PDB entry 7VE0 | X-ray diffraction, 1.90 A resolution | chain A

# Chain A
Name: Plasmepsin II
From: Plasmodium falciparum (isolate 3D7)
Notes: EC 3.4.23.39; engineered mutation(s): H320Q
Reference sequence: Q8I6V3 (Q8I6V3_PLAF7); residues 1-331 here correspond to UniProt positions 123-453 (UniProt number = residue number + 122)
Chain sequence (331 residues; numbered 1 to 331; the number before each row is that of its first residue):
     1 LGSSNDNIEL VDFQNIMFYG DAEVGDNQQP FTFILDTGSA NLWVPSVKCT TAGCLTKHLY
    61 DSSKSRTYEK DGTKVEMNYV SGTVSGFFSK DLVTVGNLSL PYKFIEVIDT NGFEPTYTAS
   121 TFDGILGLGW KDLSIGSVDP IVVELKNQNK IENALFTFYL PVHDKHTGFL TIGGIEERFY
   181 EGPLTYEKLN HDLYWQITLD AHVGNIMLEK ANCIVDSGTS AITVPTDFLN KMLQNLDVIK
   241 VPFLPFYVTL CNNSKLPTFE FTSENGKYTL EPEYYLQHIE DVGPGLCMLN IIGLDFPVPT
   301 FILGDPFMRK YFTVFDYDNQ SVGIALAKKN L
Disordered / not traced: 1-2
Disulfides: Cys49-Cys54, Cys251-Cys287
Ligand contacts:
  - CPS (3-[(3-cholamidopropyl)dimethylammonio]-1-propanesulfonate), molecule 1: Phe13, Gln14, Ile16, Met17, Pro115, Thr116, Ala119, Ser120, Phe246
  - CPS, molecule 2: Gln14, Val241, Leu244, Phe246, Gln277, His278, Ile279, Asp281, Val282, Met288
  - CPS, molecule 3: Asn78, Tyr79, Val80, Asp132, Leu133, Ser134, Ile135, Ser137
  - CPS, molecule 4: Val80, Ser81, Glu114, Pro115, Thr116, Thr226, Asp227, Pro245, Phe246, Ile292, Leu294, Asp295
  - CPS, molecule 5: Leu133, His191, Tyr194, Gln196, Ile214, Phe296, Pro297, Thr300
  - CPS, molecule 6: Ile239, Pro242, Val248, Val282
  - CPS, molecule 7: Leu250, Asn252, Asn253, Ser254, Lys255
  - ritonavir (RIT): Ile16, Met17, Ile34, Asp36, Gly38, Ser39, Met77, Asn78, Tyr79, Val80, Ser81, Gly82, Phe113, Thr116, Ile125, Leu133, Tyr194, Asp216, Gly218, Thr219, Ser220, Ala221, Phe246, Met288, Asn290, Ile292, Leu294, Phe296, Ile302
UniProt features mapped onto this chain:
  - active site: Asp36, Asp216
Reported in the primary citation:
  - binding site for ritonavir: Ile16, Ile34, Asp36, Gly38, Met77, Tyr79, Val80, Ser81, Phe113, Thr116, Ile125, Leu133, Tyr194, Asp216, Gly218, Ser220, Ala221, Phe246, Met288, Ile292, Leu294, Phe296, Ile302
  - catalytic residues: Asp36, Asp216

# In short
Ligands of chain A: ritonavir and 7 copies of compound CPS. Curated annotation (UniProt) lists active-site
residues Asp36 and Asp216. The paper reports catalytic residues Asp36 and Asp216; a binding site for ritonavir
at Ile16, Ile34 and Asp36 among others.
Chain A is Plasmepsin II (Plasmodium falciparum (isolate 3D7)); the structure, Crystal Structure of Ritonavir
bound Plasmepsin II (PMII) from Plasmodium falciparum, was determined by X-ray diffraction (same publication
as 7VE2).
